PDB entry 5LN5 | X-ray diffraction, 1.75 A resolution | chain A

# Chain A
Name: Ubiquitin and WLM domain-containing metalloprotease SPCC1442.07c
From: Schizosaccharomyces pombe
Notes: EC 3.4.24.-
UniProtKB: O94580 (YQ77_SCHPO); residues 2-128 here correspond to UniProt positions 107-233 (UniProt number = residue number + 105)
Sequence (128 residues; row label = number of the first residue in the row):
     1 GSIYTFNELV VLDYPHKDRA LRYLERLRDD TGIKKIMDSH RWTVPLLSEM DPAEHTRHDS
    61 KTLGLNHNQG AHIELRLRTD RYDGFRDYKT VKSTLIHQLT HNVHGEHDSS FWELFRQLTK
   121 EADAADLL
Disordered / not traced: 1, 54-61, 123-128
Construct notes: expression tag (1); engineered mutation Gln98 (Glu203 in O94580)
Bound ions: Ni2+: His97, His101, His107 (together with carbonate ion)
Ligand contacts: carbonate ion (CO3): Gly64, His97, Gln98, His101, His107
Swiss-Prot annotation at these positions:
  - binding site (Zn(2+)): His97, His101, His107

# In short
Chain A binds carbonate ion. His97, His101 and His107 form the Ni2+ site. UniProt lists 3 Zn2+-binding
residues.
Chain A is Ubiquitin and WLM domain-containing metalloprotease SPCC1442.07c (Schizosaccharomyces pombe); the
structure, Crystal structure of the Wss1 E203Q mutant from S. pombe, was determined by X-ray diffraction,
deposited together with 5JIG.
